8I9Y - chains C1 and LB of the 59 polymer chains in the assembly; structure by electron microscopy, 3.10 A resolution.

[Chain C1]
Molecule: 3341-nt RNA strand
Organism: Chaetomium thermophilum
Sequence (3341 nucleotides; row label = number of the first residue in the row):
     1 GGUUGACCUC GGAUCAGGUA GGAGGACCCG CUGAACUUAA GCAUAUCAAU AAGCGGAGGA
    61 AAAGAAACCA ACAGGGAUUG CCCUAGUAAC GGCGAGUGAA GCGGCAACAG CUCAAAUUUG
   121 AAAGCUGGCU UCGGCCCGCG UUGUAAUUUG GAGAGGAUGC UUUGGGCGAG GCUCCUUCUG
   181 AGUUCCCUGG AACGGGACGC CACAGAGGGU GAGAGCCCCG UAUAGUUGGA AGCCAAGCCU
   241 GUGUAAAGCU CCUUCGACGA GUCGAGUAGU UUGGGAAUGC UGCUCAAAAU GGGAGGUAAA
   301 UUUCUUCUAA AGCUAAAUAC CGGCCAGAGA CCGAUAGCGC ACAAGUAGAG UGAUCGAAAG
   361 AUGAAAAGCA CUUUGAAAAG AGGGUUAAAU AGCACGUGAA AUUGUUGAAA GGGAAGCGCU
   421 UGUGACCAGA CUUGCGCCCG GCGGAUCAUC CGGUGUUCUC ACCGGUGCAC UCCGCCGGGC
   481 UCAGGCCAGC AUCGGUUCUG GCGGGGGGAU AAAGGCCCAG GGAAUGUGGC UCCUCCGGGA
   541 GUGUUAUAGC CCUGGGUGUA AUACCCUCGC CGGGACCGAG GACCGCGCUC UGCAAGGAUG
   601 CUGGCGUAAU GGUCACCAGC GACCCGUCUU GAAACACGGA CCAAGGAGUC AAGGUUUUGC
   661 GCGAGUGUUU GGGUGUAAAA CCCGCACGCG UAAUGAAAGU GAACGUAGGU GAGAGCUUCG
   721 GCGCAUCAUC GACCGAUCCU GAUGUAUUCG GAUGGAUUUG AGUAGGAGCG UUAAGCCUUG
   781 GACCCGAAAG AUGGUGAACU AUGCUUGGAU AGGGUGAAGC CAGAGGAAAC UCUGGUGGAG
   841 GCUCGCAGCG GUUCUGACGU GCAAAUCGAU CGUCAAAUCU GAGCAUGGGG GCGAAAGACU
   901 AAUCGAACCA UCUAGUAGCU GGUUACCGCC GAAGUUUCCC UCAGGAUAGC AGUGUCGACC
   961 UUCAGUUUUA UGAGGUAAAG CGAAUGAUUA GGGACUCGGG GGCGAUUUUU AGCCUUCAUC
  1021 CAUUCUCAAA CUUUAAAUAU GUAAGAAGCC CUUGUUACUU AACUGAACGU GGGCAUUCGA
  1081 AUGUAUCGAC ACUAGUGGGC CAUUUUUGGU AAGCAGAACU GGCGAUGCGG GAUGAACCGA
  1141 ACGCGGGGUU AAGGUGCCGG AGUGGACGCU CAUCAGACAC CACAAAAGGC GUUAGUACAU
  1201 CUUGACAGCA GGACGGUGGC CAUGGAAGUC GGAAUCCGCU AAGGACUGUG UAACAACUCA
  1261 CCUGCCGAAU GUACUAGCCC UGAAAAUGGA UGGCGCUCAA GCGUCCCACC CAUACCCCGC
  1321 CCUCAGGGUA GAAACGAUGC CCUGAGGAGU AGGCGGCCGU GGAGGUCAGU GACGAAGCCU
  1381 AGGGCGUGAG CCCGGGUCGA ACGGCCUCUA GUGCAGAUCU UGGUGGUAGU AGCAAAUACU
  1441 UCAAUGAGAA CUUGAAGGAC CGAAGUGGGG AAAGGUUCCA UGUGAACAGC GGUUGGACAU
  1501 GGGUUAGUCG AUCCUAAGCC AUAGGGAAGU UCCGUUUCAA AGGGGCACUC GUGCCCCGUG
  1561 UGGCGAAAGG GAAGCCGGUU AAUAUUCCGG CACCUGGAUG UGGGUUUUGC GCGGCAACGC
  1621 AACUGAACGC GGAGACGACG GCGGGGGCCC CGGGCAGAGU UCUCUUUUCU UCUUAACGGU
  1681 CUAUCACCCU GGAAACAGUU UGUCUGGAGA UAGGGUUUAA UGGCCGGAAG AGCCCGACAC
  1741 UUCUGUCGGG UCCGGUGCGC UCUCGACGUC CCUUGAAAAU CCGCGGGAGG GAAUAAUUCU
  1801 CACGCCAGGU CGUACUCAUA ACCGCAGCAG GUCCCCAAGG UGAACAGCCU CUGGUUGAUA
  1861 GAACAAUGUA GAUAAGGGAA GUCGGCAAAA UAGAUCCGUA ACUUCGGGAA AAGGAUUGGC
  1921 UCUAAGGGUU GGGCACGUUG GGCUUUGGGC GGACGCCCUG GGAGCAGAGG GCCUCUAGCC
  1981 GGGCAACCGG CCGGCGGCCC UCAGCACCCG GGGUUGAAGC CCUUAGCAGG CUUCGGCCGU
  2041 CCGGCGUGCG GUUAACAACC AACUUAGAAC UGGUACGGAC AGGGGGAAUC UGACUGUCUA
  2101 AUUAAAACAU AGCAUUGCGA UGGCCAGAAA GUGGUGUUGA CGCAAUGUGA UUUCUGCCCA
  2161 GUGCUCUGAA UGUCAAAGUG AAGAAAUUCA ACCAAGCGCG GGUAAACGGC GGGAGUAACU
  2221 AUGACUCUCU UAAGGUAGCC AAAUGCCUCG UCAUCUAAUU AGUGACGCGC AUGAAUGGAU
  2281 UAACGAGAUU CCCACUGUCC CUAUCUACUA UCUAGCGAAA CCACAGCCAA GGGAACGGGC
  2341 UUGGCAAAAU CAGCGGGGAA AGAAGACCCU GUUGAGCUUG ACUCUAGUUU GACAUUGUGA
  2401 AAAGACAUAG GAGGUGUAGA AUAGGUGGGA GCUUCGGCGC CAGUGAAAUA CCACUACUCC
  2461 UAUUGUUUUU UUACUUAUUC AAUGAAGCGG GGCUGGACUU GCGUCCAACU UCUGGAGUUA
  2521 AGGUCCUUCG CGGGCCGACC CGGGUUGAAG ACAUUGUCAG GUGGGGAGUU UGGCUGGGGC
  2581 GGCACAUCUG UUAAACCAUA ACGCAGGUGU CCUAAGGGGG GCUCAUGGAG AACAGAAAUC
  2641 UCCAGUAGAA CAAAAGGGUA AAAGUCCCCU UGAUUUUGAU UUUCAGUGUG AAUACAAACC
  2701 AUGAAAGUGU GGCCUAUCGA UCCUUUAGUC CCUCGAAAUU UGAGGCUAGA GGUGCCAGAA
  2761 AAGUUACCAC AGGGAUAACU GGCUUGUGGC GGCCAAGCGU UCAUAGCGAC GUCGCUUUUU
  2821 GAUCCUUCGA UGUCGGCUCU UCCUAUCAUA CCGAAGCAGA AUUCGGUAAG CGUUGGAUUG
  2881 UUCACCCACU AAUAGGGAAC GUGAGCUGGG UUUAGACCGU CGUGAGACAG GUUAGUUUUA
  2941 CCCUACUGAU GAACUCGUCG CAAUGGUAAU UCAGCUUAGU ACGAGAGGAA CCGCUGAUUC
  3001 AGAUAAUUGG UUUUUGCGGU UGUCCGACCG GGCAGUGCCG CGAAGCUACC AUCUGCUGGA
  3061 UAAUGGCUGA ACGCCUCUAA GUCAGAAUCC AUGCCAGAAC GCGACGAUAC UACCCGCACG
  3121 UUGUAGACGU AUAAGAAUAG GCUCCGGCCU CGUAUCCUAG CAGGCGAUUC CUCCGCCGGC
  3181 CUCGAAGUGG CCGUCGGUAA UUCGCGUAUU GCAAUUUAGA CACGCGCGGG AUCAAAUCCU
  3241 UUGCAGACGA CUUAGAUGUG CGAAAGGGUC CUGUAAGCAG UAGAGUAGCC UUGUUGUUAC
  3301 GAUCUGCUGA GGGUAAGCCC UCCUUCGCCU AGAUUUCCCA G
Unresolved in the structure: 1-2, 693-706, 847-854, 865-867, 901-905, 987-1028, 1879-2294, 2485-2545, 2571-2721, 2753-2756, 2801-2804, 2822-2828, 2833, 2909-2914, 2937-2940, 3338-3341

[Chain LB]
Molecule: 60S ribosomal protein L3-like protein
Organism: Chaetomium thermophilum
UniProtKB: G0RXW1 (G0RXW1_CHATD); residue numbers follow UniProt; this construct covers 1-392
Sequence (392 residues; row label = number of the first residue in the row):
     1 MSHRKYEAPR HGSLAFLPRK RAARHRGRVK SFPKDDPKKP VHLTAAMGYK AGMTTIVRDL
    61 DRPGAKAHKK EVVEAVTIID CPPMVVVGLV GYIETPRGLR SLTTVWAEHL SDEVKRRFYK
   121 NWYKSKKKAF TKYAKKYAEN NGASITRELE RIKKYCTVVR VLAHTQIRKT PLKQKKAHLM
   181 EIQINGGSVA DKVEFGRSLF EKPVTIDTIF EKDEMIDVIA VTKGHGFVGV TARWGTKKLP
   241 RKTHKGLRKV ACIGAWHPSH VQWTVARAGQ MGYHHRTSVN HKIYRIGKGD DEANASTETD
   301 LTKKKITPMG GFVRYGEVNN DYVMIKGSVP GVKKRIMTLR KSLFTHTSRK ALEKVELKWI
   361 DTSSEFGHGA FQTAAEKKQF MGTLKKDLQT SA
Unresolved in the structure: 1-11, 238-261, 392

[Chain C1 / chain LB interface]
Pairs across the interface - 253 pairs, chain C1 then chain LB:
  G2353(C1) - Phe227(LB)  sugar contact
  G2353(C1) - Arg267(LB)  base contact
  G2353(C1) - Ala268(LB)  sugar contact
  G2355(C1) - Arg267(LB)  hydrogen bond to the base
  G2355(C1) - Ala268(LB)  base contact
  U2840(C1) - Thr264(LB)  hydrogen bond to the phosphate
  U2841(C1) - Thr264(LB)  phosphate contact
  C2946(C1) - Gln262(LB)  hydrogen bond to the sugar
  C2946(C1) - Arg267(LB)  hydrogen bond to the base
  U2947(C1) - Arg233(LB)  hydrogen bond to the sugar
  U2947(C1) - Arg267(LB)  sugar contact
  U2947(C1) - Ala268(LB)  sugar contact
  G2948(C1) - Leu17(LB)  phosphate contact
  G2948(C1) - Pro18(LB)  phosphate contact
  G2948(C1) - Arg19(LB)  hydrogen bond to the phosphate
  G2948(C1) - Lys20(LB)  phosphate contact
  G2948(C1) - Gln270(LB)  hydrogen bond to the sugar
  A2949(C1) - Lys20(LB)  phosphate contact
  A2949(C1) - Arg21(LB)  hydrogen bond to the phosphate
  U2950(C1) - Arg21(LB)  salt bridge to the phosphate
  G2957(C1) - Phe118(LB)  hydrogen bond to the sugar
  G2957(C1) - Lys120(LB)  hydrogen bond to the phosphate
  U2958(C1) - Arg117(LB)  phosphate contact
  U2958(C1) - Phe118(LB)  sugar contact
  U2958(C1) - Lys120(LB)  salt bridge to the phosphate
  C2959(C1) - Arg26(LB)  salt bridge to the phosphate
  C2959(C1) - Leu162(LB)  sugar contact
  C2959(C1) - Glu181(LB)  hydrogen bond to the sugar
  G2960(C1) - Arg24(LB)  salt bridge to the phosphate
  G2960(C1) - Arg26(LB)  salt bridge to the phosphate
  G2960(C1) - Tyr92(LB)  hydrogen bond to the sugar
  G2960(C1) - Ser101(LB)  sugar contact
  G2960(C1) - Arg160(LB)  hydrogen bond to the phosphate
  G2960(C1) - Met180(LB)  phosphate contact
  G2960(C1) - Glu181(LB)  phosphate contact
  C2961(C1) - Gly98(LB)  sugar contact
  C2961(C1) - Leu99(LB)  hydrogen bond to the sugar
  C2961(C1) - Arg160(LB)  salt bridge to the phosphate
  A2962(C1) - Arg97(LB)  sugar contact
  A2962(C1) - Gly98(LB)  sugar contact
  A2962(C1) - Leu99(LB)  phosphate contact
  G2965(C1) - Pro18(LB)  base contact
  G2966(C1) - Leu14(LB)  hydrogen bond to the sugar
  G2966(C1) - Ala15(LB)  hydrogen bond to the base
  G2966(C1) - Trp263(LB)  phosphate contact
  U2967(C1) - Leu14(LB)  sugar contact
  U2967(C1) - Ala15(LB)  sugar contact
  A2968(C1) - Gly12(LB)  base contact
  A2968(C1) - Ser13(LB)  base contact
  G2993(C1) - Arg349(LB)  hydrogen bond to the phosphate
  C2994(C1) - Pro63(LB)  hydrogen bond to the sugar
  C2994(C1) - Gly64(LB)  sugar contact
  C2994(C1) - Arg349(LB)  salt bridge to the phosphate
  U2995(C1) - Pro63(LB)  sugar contact
  U2995(C1) - Gly64(LB)  hydrogen bond to the sugar
  U2995(C1) - Ala65(LB)  phosphate contact
  U2995(C1) - Arg349(LB)  phosphate contact
  G2996(C1) - Arg62(LB)  salt bridge to the phosphate
  A3001(C1) - Ser13(LB)  phosphate contact
  A3001(C1) - Phe16(LB)  sugar contact
  G3002(C1) - Ser13(LB)  phosphate contact
  G3002(C1) - Phe16(LB)  sugar contact
  G3002(C1) - Arg276(LB)  hydrogen bond to the sugar
  A3003(C1) - Thr222(LB)  phosphate contact
  A3003(C1) - His274(LB)  phosphate contact
  A3003(C1) - Arg276(LB)  salt bridge to the phosphate
  A3003(C1) - Pro330(LB)  sugar contact
  U3004(C1) - Lys50(LB)  hydrogen bond to the phosphate
  U3004(C1) - Met53(LB)  sugar contact
  U3004(C1) - Thr222(LB)  phosphate contact
  U3004(C1) - Lys223(LB)  hydrogen bond to the phosphate
  U3004(C1) - Ser328(LB)  sugar contact
  U3004(C1) - Val329(LB)  sugar contact
  U3004(C1) - Pro330(LB)  sugar contact
  U3004(C1) - Gly331(LB)  hydrogen bond to the phosphate
  A3005(C1) - Met53(LB)  sugar contact
  A3005(C1) - Lys223(LB)  phosphate contact
  A3005(C1) - Gly331(LB)  phosphate contact
  A3006(C1) - Met53(LB)  sugar contact
  A3006(C1) - Thr54(LB)  sugar contact
  A3006(C1) - Thr55(LB)  hydrogen bond to the sugar
  A3006(C1) - Ala75(LB)  base contact
  A3006(C1) - Lys333(LB)  salt bridge to the phosphate
  A3006(C1) - Asp361(LB)  hydrogen bond to the sugar
  U3008(C1) - His368(LB)  salt bridge to the phosphate
  A3043(C1) - Phe366(LB)  hydrogen bond to the sugar
  A3043(C1) - Gly367(LB)  phosphate contact
  A3043(C1) - His368(LB)  phosphate contact
  A3044(C1) - Glu365(LB)  phosphate contact
  A3044(C1) - Phe366(LB)  phosphate contact
  A3044(C1) - Gly367(LB)  phosphate contact
  G3045(C1) - Val313(LB)  phosphate contact
  G3045(C1) - Arg314(LB)  salt bridge to the phosphate
  C3046(C1) - Lys223(LB)  salt bridge to the phosphate
  U3047(C1) - His225(LB)  salt bridge to the phosphate
  U3052(C1) - Ser328(LB)  base contact
  C3053(C1) - His281(LB)  sugar contact
  C3053(C1) - Lys326(LB)  hydrogen bond to the phosphate
  C3053(C1) - Gly327(LB)  sugar contact
  C3053(C1) - Ser328(LB)  sugar contact
  U3054(C1) - Val279(LB)  hydrogen bond to the sugar
  U3054(C1) - Asn280(LB)  phosphate contact
  U3054(C1) - His281(LB)  sugar contact
  U3054(C1) - Lys326(LB)  salt bridge to the phosphate
  U3054(C1) - Lys350(LB)  salt bridge to the phosphate
  G3055(C1) - Val279(LB)  sugar contact
  G3055(C1) - Asn280(LB)  hydrogen bond to the phosphate
  C3056(C1) - Phe344(LB)  base contact
  U3057(C1) - Thr347(LB)  phosphate contact
  G3093(C1) - Lys30(LB)  phosphate contact
  G3093(C1) - Ser31(LB)  hydrogen bond to the phosphate
  G3093(C1) - Leu343(LB)  phosphate contact
  G3093(C1) - Phe344(LB)  sugar contact
  C3094(C1) - Phe16(LB)  sugar contact
  C3094(C1) - Ser31(LB)  hydrogen bond to the phosphate
  C3094(C1) - Thr277(LB)  phosphate contact
  C3094(C1) - Arg340(LB)  salt bridge to the phosphate
  C3095(C1) - Ala15(LB)  base contact
  C3095(C1) - Phe16(LB)  sugar contact
  C3095(C1) - Pro18(LB)  sugar contact
  C3095(C1) - Lys30(LB)  salt bridge to the phosphate
  C3095(C1) - His275(LB)  salt bridge to the phosphate
  C3095(C1) - Arg276(LB)  phosphate contact
  C3095(C1) - Thr277(LB)  hydrogen bond to the phosphate
  A3096(C1) - Pro18(LB)  sugar contact
  A3096(C1) - Lys20(LB)  hydrogen bond to the sugar
  A3096(C1) - Lys30(LB)  salt bridge to the phosphate
  A3096(C1) - His275(LB)  phosphate contact
  G3097(C1) - Lys20(LB)  salt bridge to the phosphate
  G3097(C1) - Ala23(LB)  phosphate contact
  G3097(C1) - Arg28(LB)  hydrogen bond to the base
  G3103(C1) - Arg100(LB)  hydrogen bond to the phosphate
  G3103(C1) - Ser101(LB)  hydrogen bond to the sugar
  A3104(C1) - Ser101(LB)  sugar contact
  A3104(C1) - Leu102(LB)  sugar contact
  A3104(C1) - Thr103(LB)  sugar contact
  A3104(C1) - Thr104(LB)  hydrogen bond to the sugar
  C3105(C1) - Thr104(LB)  hydrogen bond to the sugar
  C3105(C1) - Trp106(LB)  hydrogen bond to the sugar
  G3106(C1) - Ala129(LB)  sugar contact
  G3106(C1) - Phe130(LB)  hydrogen bond to the sugar
  G3106(C1) - Tyr133(LB)  phosphate contact
  A3107(C1) - Lys128(LB)  sugar contact
  A3107(C1) - Phe130(LB)  sugar contact
  A3107(C1) - Thr131(LB)  phosphate contact
  A3107(C1) - Lys132(LB)  hydrogen bond to the phosphate
  A3107(C1) - Tyr133(LB)  phosphate contact
  U3108(C1) - Lys132(LB)  salt bridge to the phosphate
  C3183(C1) - Lys154(LB)  salt bridge to the phosphate
  C3183(C1) - Tyr155(LB)  sugar contact
  G3184(C1) - Ile93(LB)  sugar contact
  G3184(C1) - Arg100(LB)  base contact
  G3184(C1) - Leu102(LB)  base contact
  G3184(C1) - Arg151(LB)  hydrogen bond to the base
  G3184(C1) - Tyr155(LB)  hydrogen bond to the phosphate
  A3185(C1) - Glu94(LB)  sugar contact
  A3185(C1) - Thr95(LB)  sugar contact
  A3185(C1) - Pro96(LB)  sugar contact
  A3186(C1) - Ile93(LB)  phosphate contact
  A3186(C1) - Thr95(LB)  phosphate contact
  A3186(C1) - Arg97(LB)  salt bridge to the phosphate
  A3186(C1) - Arg100(LB)  salt bridge to the phosphate
  G3187(C1) - Arg151(LB)  hydrogen bond to the base
  G3187(C1) - Tyr155(LB)  hydrogen bond to the base
  C3233(C1) - Lys128(LB)  sugar contact
  A3234(C1) - Lys126(LB)  phosphate contact
  A3234(C1) - Lys128(LB)  salt bridge to the phosphate
  A3235(C1) - Tyr119(LB)  hydrogen bond to the phosphate
  A3235(C1) - Ser125(LB)  phosphate contact
  A3235(C1) - Lys126(LB)  salt bridge to the phosphate
  A3235(C1) - Lys127(LB)  phosphate contact
  A3235(C1) - Lys128(LB)  phosphate contact
  A3236(C1) - Tyr119(LB)  phosphate contact
  A3236(C1) - Lys120(LB)  hydrogen bond to the phosphate
  A3236(C1) - Asn121(LB)  hydrogen bond to the phosphate
  U3237(C1) - Lys120(LB)  phosphate contact
  U3237(C1) - Asn121(LB)  hydrogen bond to the phosphate
  U3237(C1) - Lys124(LB)  hydrogen bond to the base
  C3244(C1) - His25(LB)  hydrogen bond to the base
  C3244(C1) - Leu172(LB)  base contact
  C3244(C1) - Gln174(LB)  hydrogen bond to the base
  C3244(C1) - Val332(LB)  sugar contact
  C3244(C1) - Lys334(LB)  salt bridge to the phosphate
  C3244(C1) - Arg335(LB)  hydrogen bond to the phosphate
  A3245(C1) - Lys223(LB)  phosphate contact
  A3245(C1) - Gly224(LB)  hydrogen bond to the phosphate
  A3245(C1) - Tyr273(LB)  sugar contact
  A3245(C1) - Val332(LB)  phosphate contact
  A3245(C1) - Arg335(LB)  salt bridge to the phosphate
  G3246(C1) - Arg21(LB)  sugar contact
  G3246(C1) - Gly224(LB)  phosphate contact
  G3246(C1) - His225(LB)  hydrogen bond to the phosphate
  G3246(C1) - Gly226(LB)  hydrogen bond to the phosphate
  G3246(C1) - Gln270(LB)  hydrogen bond to the phosphate
  A3247(C1) - Gly226(LB)  phosphate contact
  A3247(C1) - Phe227(LB)  hydrogen bond to the phosphate
  G3249(C1) - Arg21(LB)  base contact
  A3250(C1) - Arg21(LB)  base contact
  C3251(C1) - Tyr273(LB)  sugar contact
  U3252(C1) - His25(LB)  sugar contact
  U3252(C1) - Gln174(LB)  sugar contact
  U3253(C1) - Arg117(LB)  salt bridge to the phosphate
  U3253(C1) - Gln174(LB)  hydrogen bond to the phosphate
  U3253(C1) - Lys176(LB)  salt bridge to the phosphate
  U3253(C1) - His178(LB)  salt bridge to the phosphate
  A3254(C1) - Arg116(LB)  salt bridge to the phosphate
  A3254(C1) - Gln174(LB)  phosphate contact
  A3254(C1) - Lys175(LB)  hydrogen bond to the phosphate
  A3254(C1) - Lys176(LB)  salt bridge to the phosphate
  G3255(C1) - Arg116(LB)  salt bridge to the phosphate
  G3255(C1) - Tyr123(LB)  stacking on the base
  G3255(C1) - Lys175(LB)  phosphate contact
  A3256(C1) - Tyr123(LB)  hydrogen bond to the sugar
  A3256(C1) - Lys124(LB)  base contact
  A3256(C1) - Lys127(LB)  sugar contact
  U3259(C1) - Arg168(LB)  base contact
  G3260(C1) - Lys175(LB)  hydrogen bond to the phosphate
  C3261(C1) - Lys173(LB)  phosphate contact
  C3261(C1) - Lys175(LB)  salt bridge to the phosphate
  G3262(C1) - Lys173(LB)  salt bridge to the phosphate
  G3268(C1) - Gly310(LB)  hydrogen bond to the base
  U3269(C1) - Met309(LB)  phosphate contact
  U3269(C1) - Ser364(LB)  hydrogen bond to the sugar
  U3269(C1) - Phe366(LB)  base contact
  U3269(C1) - Lys377(LB)  phosphate contact
  C3270(C1) - Ser364(LB)  phosphate contact
  C3270(C1) - Phe366(LB)  hydrogen bond to the sugar
  C3270(C1) - Gly367(LB)  phosphate contact
  C3270(C1) - His368(LB)  hydrogen bond to the phosphate
  C3270(C1) - Gly369(LB)  phosphate contact
  C3270(C1) - Lys377(LB)  salt bridge to the phosphate
  C3271(C1) - His368(LB)  hydrogen bond to the phosphate
  U3308(C1) - Lys385(LB)  phosphate contact
  G3309(C1) - Met381(LB)  hydrogen bond to the base
  G3309(C1) - Thr383(LB)  hydrogen bond to the base
  G3309(C1) - Leu384(LB)  base contact
  A3310(C1) - Leu384(LB)  phosphate contact
  A3310(C1) - Lys385(LB)  hydrogen bond to the phosphate
  G3311(C1) - Lys385(LB)  salt bridge to the phosphate
  A3315(C1) - Phe366(LB)  base contact
  G3317(C1) - Arg314(LB)  base contact
  C3318(C1) - Phe312(LB)  sugar contact
  C3318(C1) - Val313(LB)  sugar contact
  C3318(C1) - Arg314(LB)  hydrogen bond to the sugar
  C3318(C1) - Phe366(LB)  stacking on the base
  C3319(C1) - Gly310(LB)  sugar contact
  C3319(C1) - Phe312(LB)  sugar contact
  C3319(C1) - Arg314(LB)  phosphate contact
  C3319(C1) - Gly316(LB)  phosphate contact
  C3319(C1) - Glu317(LB)  hydrogen bond to the sugar
  C3320(C1) - Glu317(LB)  sugar contact
  G3332(C1) - Lys124(LB)  base contact
  A3333(C1) - Lys124(LB)  base contact
Interface residues without a listed pair, chain C1 (97 interface residues in all): U3007, G3009, U3232, C3238
Interface residues without a listed pair, chain LB (144 interface residues in all): Ala22, Val29, Gly52, Trp122, Lys136, Pro171, Leu179, Val265, Gly269, Gly311, Tyr315, Thr345, Glu353, Phe371, Ala374, Phe380, Lys386

[Overview]
Chain C1 and chain LB form an interface of 97 and 144 residues respectively, with 72 hydrogen bonds, 39 salt
bridges and 2 aromatic stacking contacts. Among the polar pairs are G2355(C1)-Arg267(LB), C2946(C1)-Arg267(LB)
and G2966(C1)-Ala15(LB).
Here chain C1 is a 3341-nt RNA strand and chain LB is 60S ribosomal protein L3-like protein, both from
Chaetomium thermophilum. Entry 8I9Y (Cryo-EM structure of a Chaetomium thermophilum pre-60S ribosomal subunit
- Ytm1-2) was determined by electron microscopy together with 8I9P, 8I9T, 8I9V, 8I9W, 8I9X, 8I9Z and 8IA0 from
the same study.
